PDB entry 7VWZ | electron microscopy, 4.00 A resolution | chains 1 and G of the 10 polymer chains in the assembly

== Chain 1 ==
Molecule: micF promoter DNA forward strand
Sequence (70 nucleotides; numbered 20 to 89; the number before each row is that of its first residue):
    20 GTATTTGACAGCACTGAATGTCAAAACAAAACCTTCACTCGCAACTATAA
    70 TGGGAGCTGTCACGGATGCA
Unresolved in the structure: 20-24

== Chain G ==
Protein: Right origin-binding protein
Organism: Escherichia coli K-12
UniProt: P0ACI0 (ROB_ECOLI); numbering as in UniProt (aligned over 1-289)
Amino-acid sequence (289 residues; row label = number of the first residue in the row):
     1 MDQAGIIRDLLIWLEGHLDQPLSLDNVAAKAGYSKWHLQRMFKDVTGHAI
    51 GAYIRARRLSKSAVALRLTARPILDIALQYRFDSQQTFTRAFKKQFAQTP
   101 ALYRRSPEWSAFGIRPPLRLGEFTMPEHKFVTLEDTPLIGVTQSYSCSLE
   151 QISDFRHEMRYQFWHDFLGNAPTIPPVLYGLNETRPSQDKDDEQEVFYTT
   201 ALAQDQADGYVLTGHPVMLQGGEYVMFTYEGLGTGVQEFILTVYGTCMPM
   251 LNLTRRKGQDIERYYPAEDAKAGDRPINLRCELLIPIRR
Unresolved in the structure: 1-4, 49, 52, 121-289
Swiss-Prot annotation at these positions:
  - DNA-binding region (H-T-H motif): Asp25 to Thr46, Ile73 to Phe96
What the authors report for this chain:
  - mutagenesis - W164A, E262A: decreased signaling

== Interface between chain 1 and chain G ==
Residue-residue contacts (17):
  DC28(1) - Tyr33(G)  hydrogen bond to the phosphate
  DC28(1) - His37(G)  base contact
  DA29(1) - Tyr33(G)  phosphate contact
  DA29(1) - His37(G)  hydrogen bond to the base
  DA29(1) - Arg40(G)  base contact
  DG30(1) - Ser34(G)  hydrogen bond to the base
  DG30(1) - Trp36(G)  base contact
  DG30(1) - His37(G)  base contact
  DG30(1) - Arg40(G)  hydrogen bond to the base
  DC31(1) - Trp36(G)  base contact
  DA32(1) - Trp36(G)  base contact
  DT38(1) - Thr87(G)  phosphate contact
  DT38(1) - Arg90(G)  phosphate contact
  DT38(1) - Ala91(G)  phosphate contact
  DG39(1) - Thr87(G)  hydrogen bond to the phosphate
  DG39(1) - Arg90(G)  salt bridge to the phosphate
  DT40(1) - Arg90(G)  base contact
Other interface residues (no listed pair), chain 1 (9 interface residues in all): DA37
Other interface residues (no listed pair), chain G (11 interface residues in all): Ile6, Asp83, Lys94

== Summary ==
Chain 1 and chain G form an interface of 9 and 11 residues respectively, with 5 hydrogen bonds and 1 salt
bridge. Polar pairs include DA29(1)-His37(G), DG30(1)-Ser34(G) and DG30(1)-Arg40(G). From the paper: W164A and
E262A of chain G reduce signaling.
Chain 1 is micF promoter DNA forward strand and chain G is Right origin-binding protein (Escherichia coli
K-12); the structure, Cryo-EM structure of Rob-dependent transcription activation complex in a unique
conformation, was determined by electron microscopy, deposited together with 7VWY.
